PDB entry 4Y8U | X-ray diffraction, 2.90 A resolution | chains N and a of the 30 polymer chains in the assembly

[Chain N]
Name: Proteasome subunit beta type-1
From: Saccharomyces cerevisiae (strain ATCC 204508 / S288c)
Notes: EC 3.4.25.1
Reference sequence: P38624 (PSB1_YEAST); residues 1-196 here correspond to UniProt positions 20-215 (UniProt number = residue number + 19)
Amino-acid sequence (196 residues; numbered 1 to 196; the number before each row is that of its first residue):
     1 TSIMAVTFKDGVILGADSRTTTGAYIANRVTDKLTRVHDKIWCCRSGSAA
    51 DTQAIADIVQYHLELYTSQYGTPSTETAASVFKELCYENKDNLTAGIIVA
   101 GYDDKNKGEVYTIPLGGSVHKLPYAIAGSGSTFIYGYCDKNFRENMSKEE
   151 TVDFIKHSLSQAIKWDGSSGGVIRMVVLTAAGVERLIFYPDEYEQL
Bound ions: Mg2+ near Ser169 (its only coordinating residue here)

[Chain a]
Name: Proteasome subunit beta type-7
From: Saccharomyces cerevisiae (strain ATCC 204508 / S288c)
Notes: EC 3.4.25.1
Reference sequence: P30657 (PSB7_YEAST); residues -12 to 233 here correspond to UniProt positions 21-266 (UniProt number = residue number + 33)
Amino-acid sequence (246 residues; each row starts with the number of its first residue; numbers below 1 keep their minus sign (Thr-12 is residue -12)):
   -12 TQIANAGASPMVNTQQPIVTGTSVISMKYDNGVIIAADNLGSYGSLLRFN
    38 GVERLIPVGDNTVVGISGDISDMQHIERLLKDLVTENAYDNPLADAEEAL
    88 EPSYIFEYLATVMYQRRSKMNPLWNAIIVAGVQSNGDQFLRYVNLLGVTY
   138 SSPTLATGFGAHMANPLLRKVVDRESDIPKTTVQVAEEAIVNAMRVLYYR
   188 DARSSRNFSLAIIDKNTGLTFKKNLQVENMKWDFAKDIKGYGTQKI
Unresolved in the structure: -12 to 0

[How chain N and chain a interact]
Contacting residue pairs (63):
  Arg19(N) - Ala189(a)
  Ala24(N) - Phe146(a)  hydrophobic
  Ala24(N) - Arg187(a)
  Ala24(N) - Asp188(a)
  Ala24(N) - Ala189(a)  hydrogen bond (backbone-backbone)
  Tyr25(N) - Phe146(a)
  Tyr25(N) - Arg187(a)
  Ile26(N) - Tyr186(a)
  Ile26(N) - Arg187(a)  hydrogen bond (backbone-backbone)
  Ile26(N) - Asp188(a)
  Ile26(N) - Ala189(a)
  Ala27(N) - Arg187(a)  hydrogen bond (backbone-side chain)
  Asn28(N) - Arg187(a)
  Arg29(N) - Tyr186(a)
  Arg29(N) - Arg187(a)
  Arg29(N) - Lys218(a)  hydrogen bond (side chain-backbone)
  Arg29(N) - Trp219(a)
  Arg29(N) - Phe221(a)
  Val30(N) - Phe221(a)  hydrophobic
  Val30(N) - Ala222(a)  hydrophobic
  Val30(N) - Ile225(a)  hydrophobic
  Asp32(N) - Lys226(a)
  Asp32(N) - Gly227(a)  hydrogen bond (side chain-backbone)
  Asp32(N) - Gln231(a)
  Leu34(N) - Gln231(a)
  Thr35(N) - Tyr228(a)
  Thr35(N) - Gln231(a)
  Arg36(N) - Gln231(a)  hydrogen bond (backbone-side chain)
  Arg36(N) - Ile233(a)
  Trp42(N) - Gln231(a)
  Trp42(N) - Ile233(a)
  Arg45(N) - Tyr228(a)
  Gln53(N) - Tyr228(a)  hydrogen bond (backbone-side chain)
  Ala56(N) - Tyr228(a)
  Asp57(N) - Tyr228(a)  hydrogen bond
  Phe133(N) - Leu33(a)  hydrophobic
  Lys164(N) - Leu34(a)
  Trp165(N) - Ser32(a)
  Trp165(N) - Leu33(a)
  Trp165(N) - Leu34(a)  hydrogen bond (backbone-backbone)
  Trp165(N) - Arg35(a)
  Trp165(N) - Asn37(a)
  Asp166(N) - Ser32(a)
  Gly167(N) - Ser32(a)  hydrogen bond (backbone-backbone)
  Gly167(N) - Leu34(a)
  Gly167(N) - Ala189(a)
  Gly171(N) - Trp219(a)
  Val172(N) - Trp219(a)  hydrophobic
  Val172(N) - Ala222(a)  hydrophobic
  Arg174(N) - Ala222(a)  hydrogen bond (side chain-backbone)
  Arg174(N) - Ile225(a)
  Arg185(N) - Lys226(a)
  Arg185(N) - Gln231(a)
  Arg185(N) - Ile233(a)  hydrogen bond (side chain-backbone)
  Ile187(N) - Ala222(a)  hydrophobic
  Ile187(N) - Lys223(a)
  Tyr189(N) - Trp219(a)
  Tyr189(N) - Asp220(a)  hydrogen bond
  Tyr189(N) - Lys223(a)
  Pro190(N) - Trp219(a)
  Asp191(N) - Arg193(a)  salt bridge
  Glu194(N) - Tyr185(a)  hydrogen bond
  Glu194(N) - Arg193(a)  salt bridge
Also at the interface, not in a pair above, chain N (35 interface residues in all): Thr21, Ile163, Ser168, Val183
Also at the interface, not in a pair above, chain a (27 interface residues in all): Met150, Arg190, Met217

[In short]
The interface between chain N and chain a involves 35 residues on one side and 27 on the other; the contacts
include 14 hydrogen bonds and 2 salt bridges. Among the polar pairs are Asp191(N)-Arg193(a),
Glu194(N)-Arg193(a) and Ala27(N)-Arg187(a).
Here chain N is Proteasome subunit beta type-1 and chain a is Proteasome subunit beta type-7, both from
Saccharomyces cerevisiae (strain ATCC 204508 / S288c). Entry 4Y8U (Yeast 20S proteasome beta2-H116D mutant in
complex with Ac-PAD-ep) was determined by X-ray diffraction together with 4Y69, 4Y6A, 4Y6V, 4Y6Z, 4Y70, 4Y74
and 34 further entries from the same study.
